6BGJ - chains A and B; structure by electron microscopy, 3.80 A resolution.

== Chain A (and B) ==
Protein: Anoctamin-1
Organism: Mus musculus
Notes: chain B of this document is another copy of the same molecule, construct and numbering; everything in this record applies to it too
UniProtKB: Q8BHY3 (ANO1_MOUSE), isoform Q8BHY3-2; residue numbers follow UniProt; this construct covers 1-903
Amino-acid sequence (912 residues; numbered 1 to 912; the number before each row is that of its first residue):
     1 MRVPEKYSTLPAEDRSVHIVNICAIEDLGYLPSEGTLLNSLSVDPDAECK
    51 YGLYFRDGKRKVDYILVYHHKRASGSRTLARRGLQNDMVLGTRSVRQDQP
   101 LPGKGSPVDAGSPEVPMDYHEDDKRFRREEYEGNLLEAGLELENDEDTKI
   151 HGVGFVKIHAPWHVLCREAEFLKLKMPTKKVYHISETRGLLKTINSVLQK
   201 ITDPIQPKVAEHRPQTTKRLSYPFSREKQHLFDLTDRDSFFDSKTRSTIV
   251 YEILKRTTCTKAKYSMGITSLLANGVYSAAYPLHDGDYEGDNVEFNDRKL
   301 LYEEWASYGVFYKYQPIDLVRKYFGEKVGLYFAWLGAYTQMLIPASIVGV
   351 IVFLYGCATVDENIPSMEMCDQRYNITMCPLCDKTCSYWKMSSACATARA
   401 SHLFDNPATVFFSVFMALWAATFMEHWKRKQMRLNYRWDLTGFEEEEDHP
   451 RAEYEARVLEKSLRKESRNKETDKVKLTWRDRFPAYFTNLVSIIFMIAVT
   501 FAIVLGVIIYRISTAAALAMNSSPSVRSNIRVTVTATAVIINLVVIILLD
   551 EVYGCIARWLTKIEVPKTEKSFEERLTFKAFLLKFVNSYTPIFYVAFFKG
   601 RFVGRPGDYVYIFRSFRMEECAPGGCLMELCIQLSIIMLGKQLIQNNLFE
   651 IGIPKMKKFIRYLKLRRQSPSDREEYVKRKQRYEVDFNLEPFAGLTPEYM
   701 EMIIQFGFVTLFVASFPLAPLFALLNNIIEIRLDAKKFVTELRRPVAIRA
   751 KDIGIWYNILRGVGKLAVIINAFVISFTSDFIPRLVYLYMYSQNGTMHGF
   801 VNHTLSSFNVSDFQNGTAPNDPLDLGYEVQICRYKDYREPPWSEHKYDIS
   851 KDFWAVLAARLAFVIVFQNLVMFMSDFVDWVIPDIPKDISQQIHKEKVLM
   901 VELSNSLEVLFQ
Not modelled in the structure: 1-291, 444-492, 648-681, 826-845, 885-912
Differences from the reference sequence: expression tag (904-912)
Swiss-Prot annotation at these positions:
  - binding site (Ca(2+)): E425, D888
  - site: K428 (Unlikely to bind calcium but may play an important structural role)
  - modified residue: S196 (Phosphoserine)
  - mutagenesis: E425 (E425A/K: Increased Ca(2+) sensitivity), K428 (K428A/E: Decreased Ca(2+) sensitivity), L643 (L643A: Increased threshold for activation by calcium), F712 (F712A: Decreased threshold for activation by calcium), F716 (F716A: Increased permeability to chloride ions), Y791 (Y791A: Increased permeability to chloride ions), D888 (D888A/K/N: Decreased Ca(2+) sensitivity)
Metal / ion sites: Ca2+: E701, D734
From the paper describing this entry:
  - conformationally variable residues (order/disorder transition): G640, E650

== How chain A and chain B interact ==
Residue-residue contacts (23; chain A residue first):
  F773(A) - I865(B)  hydrophobic
  D848(A) - K851(B)
  K851(A) - D848(B)
  K851(A) - K851(B)
  K851(A) - D852(B)
  D852(A) - K851(B)
  W854(A) - W854(B)  hydrophobic
  W854(A) - A858(B)  hydrophobic
  A858(A) - W854(B)  hydrophobic
  A858(A) - L861(B)
  L861(A) - A858(B)
  L861(A) - L861(B)  hydrophobic
  L861(A) - I865(B)  hydrophobic
  V864(A) - I865(B)  hydrophobic
  I865(A) - F773(B)  hydrophobic
  I865(A) - L861(B)  hydrophobic
  I865(A) - V864(B)  hydrophobic
  I865(A) - Q868(B)
  Q868(A) - I865(B)
  Q868(A) - Q868(B)
  Q868(A) - N869(B)
  N869(A) - I769(B)
  N869(A) - Q868(B)
Interface residues without a listed pair, chain A (14 interface residues in all): I769, A855, A862
Interface residues without a listed pair, chain B (14 interface residues in all): A855, A862

== Summary ==
Chain A and chain B each contribute 14 residues to their interface. E701(A) and D734(A) coordinate Ca2+. From
UniProt: Ca2+-binding residues E425(A) and D888(A) and 7 mutagenesis sites on chain A. From the paper:
conformational variability at G640(A) and E650(A).
Chain A and chain B are both Anoctamin-1 (Mus musculus); the structure, Cryo-EM structure of the TMEM16A
calcium-activated chloride channel in LMNG, was determined by electron microscopy (same publication as 6BGI).
